PDB entry 6GTV | X-ray diffraction, 2.10 A resolution | chains A and B

== Chain A ==
Molecule: FimH protein
Organism: Escherichia coli F18+
UniProt: A0A0R4I961 (A0A0R4I961_ECOLX); numbering as in UniProt (aligned over 1-279)
Amino-acid sequence (279 residues; numbered 1 to 279; the number before each row is that of its first residue):
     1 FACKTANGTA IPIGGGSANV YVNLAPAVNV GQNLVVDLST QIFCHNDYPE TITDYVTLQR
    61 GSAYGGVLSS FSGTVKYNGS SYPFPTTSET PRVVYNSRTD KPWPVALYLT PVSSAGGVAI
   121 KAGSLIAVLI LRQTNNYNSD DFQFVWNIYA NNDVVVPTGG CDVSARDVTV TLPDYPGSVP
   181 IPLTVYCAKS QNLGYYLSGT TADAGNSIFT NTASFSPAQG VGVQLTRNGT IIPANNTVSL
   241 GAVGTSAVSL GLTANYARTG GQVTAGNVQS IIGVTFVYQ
Disulfides: Cys3-Cys44, Cys161-Cys187

== Chain B ==
Molecule: FimG protein
UniProt: A0A140UH97 (A0A140UH97_ECOL5); residues 2-15 here correspond to UniProt positions 1-14 (UniProt number = residue number - 1)
Amino-acid sequence (14 residues; row label = number of the first residue in the row):
     2 ADVTITVNGK VVAK
Disordered / not traced: 15

== Chain A / chain B interface ==
Contacting residue pairs - 60 pairs, chain A then chain B:
  Ala115(A) - Asp3(B)
  Gly116(A) - Asp3(B)
  Val163(A) - Val4(B)  hydrophobic
  Ala165(A) - Val4(B)
  Arg166(A) - Asp3(B)  hydrogen bond (side chain-backbone)
  Arg166(A) - Val4(B)
  Arg166(A) - Thr5(B)  hydrogen bond (backbone-backbone)
  Asp167(A) - Thr5(B)  hydrogen bond
  Val168(A) - Thr5(B)  hydrogen bond (backbone-backbone)
  Val168(A) - Ile6(B)
  Val168(A) - Thr7(B)  hydrogen bond (backbone-backbone)
  Thr169(A) - Thr7(B)
  Thr169(A) - Asn9(B)
  Val170(A) - Thr7(B)  hydrogen bond (backbone-backbone)
  Val170(A) - Val8(B)
  Val170(A) - Asn9(B)  hydrogen bond (backbone-backbone)
  Thr171(A) - Asn9(B)
  Leu172(A) - Val8(B)  hydrophobic
  Leu172(A) - Asn9(B)  hydrogen bond (backbone-backbone)
  Asp174(A) - Lys11(B)
  Asp174(A) - Val13(B)
  Tyr175(A) - Lys11(B)  hydrogen bond (backbone-backbone)
  Tyr175(A) - Val12(B)  hydrophobic
  Ala218(A) - Val12(B)  hydrophobic
  Val221(A) - Val12(B)  hydrophobic
  Val223(A) - Val8(B)  hydrophobic
  Ala254(A) - Val8(B)  hydrophobic
  Tyr256(A) - Gly10(B)
  Tyr256(A) - Lys11(B)  hydrogen bond (side chain-backbone)
  Val263(A) - Val12(B)  hydrophobic
  Thr264(A) - Val12(B)
  Ala265(A) - Val12(B)
  Ala265(A) - Ala14(B)
  Gly266(A) - Lys11(B)
  Gly266(A) - Val12(B)  hydrogen bond (backbone-backbone)
  Asn267(A) - Gly10(B)
  Asn267(A) - Lys11(B)
  Val268(A) - Val8(B)
  Val268(A) - Asn9(B)
  Val268(A) - Gly10(B)  hydrogen bond (backbone-backbone)
  Val268(A) - Val12(B)  hydrophobic
  Gln269(A) - Thr7(B)
  Gln269(A) - Val8(B)
  Gln269(A) - Asn9(B)  hydrogen bond
  Ser270(A) - Ile6(B)
  Ser270(A) - Thr7(B)
  Ser270(A) - Val8(B)  hydrogen bond (backbone-backbone)
  Ile271(A) - Ile6(B)
  Ile271(A) - Thr7(B)
  Ile272(A) - Val4(B)
  Ile272(A) - Thr5(B)
  Ile272(A) - Ile6(B)  hydrogen bond (backbone-backbone)
  Gly273(A) - Ala2(B)
  Gly273(A) - Val4(B)
  Val274(A) - Asp3(B)  hydrogen bond (backbone-backbone)
  Val274(A) - Val4(B)  hydrogen bond (backbone-backbone)
  Val274(A) - Ile6(B)  hydrophobic
  Thr275(A) - Ala2(B)
  Thr275(A) - Asp3(B)
  Phe276(A) - Asp3(B)  hydrogen bond (backbone-side chain)
Other interface residues (no listed pair), chain A (36 interface residues in all): Ile181, Leu183, Leu225, Leu252

== Overview ==
The interface between chain A and chain B involves 36 residues on one side and 13 on the other, with 18
hydrogen bonds. Polar pairs include Arg166(A)-Asp3(B), Asp167(A)-Thr5(B) and Tyr256(A)-Lys11(B).
Here chain A is FimH protein (Escherichia coli F18+) and chain B is FimG protein. Entry 6GTV (Crystal
structure of a FimH*DsG complex from E.coli F18 with bound trimannose) was determined by X-ray diffraction
(same publication as 6GTW, 6GTX, 6GTY, 6GTZ and 6GU0).
